Entry 2E75 (X-ray diffraction, 3.55 A resolution); this record covers chains F and G of the 8 polymer chains in the assembly.

Chain F:
Protein: Cytochrome b6-f complex subunit 7
Source organism: Mastigocladus laminosus
UniProtKB: P83796 (PETM_MASLA); residue numbers follow UniProt; this construct covers 1-35
Chain sequence (35 residues; numbered 1 to 35; the number before each row is that of its first residue):
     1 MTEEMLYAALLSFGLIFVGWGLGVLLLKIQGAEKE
Not modelled in the structure: 33-35
Ligand contacts:
  - beta-carotene (BCR): Ile16, Phe17, Trp20
  - dioleoyl-phosphatidylcholine (OPC; (7R,17E)-4-hydroxy-N,N,N,7-tetramethyl-7-[(8E)-octadec-8-enoyloxy]-10-oxo-3,5,9-trioxa-4-phosphaheptacos-17-en-1-aminium 4-oxide): Glu4, Tyr7, Ala8, Leu11, Ser12, Gly14, Val18

Chain G:
Protein: Cytochrome b6-f complex subunit 5
Source organism: Mastigocladus laminosus
UniProtKB: P83797 (PETG_MASLA); residues 1-37 here = UniProt positions 1-37
Chain sequence (37 residues; numbered 1 to 37; the number before each row is that of its first residue):
     1 MVEPLLDGLVLGLVFATLGGLFYAAYQQYKRPNELGG
Metal / ion sites: Cd2+: Glu3 (shared with 1 residue of chain B; 1 residue of chain C)
Ligand contacts: beta-carotene (BCR): Leu13, Ala16, Thr17, Gly19, Gly20, Tyr23

Chain F / chain G interface:
Residue-residue contacts - 16 pairs, chain F then chain G:
  Met1(F) with Pro4(G)
  Glu4(F) with Leu5(G)
  Met5(F) with Pro4(G); Gly8(G)
  Ala8(F) with Leu5(G); Gly8(G); Leu9(G)
  Ala9(F) with Gly8(G); Leu9(G); Gly12(G)
  Ser12(F) with Leu9(G); Gly12(G); Leu13(G)
  Ile16(F) with Leu13(G), hydrophobic; Ala16(G), hydrophobic
  Trp20(F) with Tyr23(G), hydrophobic
Other interface residues (no listed pair), chain F (9 interface residues in all): Phe13
Other interface residues (no listed pair), chain G (10 interface residues in all): Asp7, Phe15

In short:
Chain F and chain G form an interface of 9 and 10 residues respectively. Dioleoyl-phosphatidylcholine and
beta-carotene are bound between chain F and chain G.
Here chain F is Cytochrome b6-f complex subunit 7 and chain G is Cytochrome b6-f complex subunit 5, both from
Mastigocladus laminosus. Entry 2E75 (Crystal Structure of the Cytochrome b6f Complex with
2-nonyl-4-hydroxyquinoline N-oxide (NQNO) from M.laminosus) was determined by X-ray diffraction, deposited
together with 2E74 and 2E76.
